3ZY0 - chains B and C of the 4 polymer chains in the assembly; structure by X-ray diffraction, 1.90 A resolution.

== Chain B (and C) ==
Protein: Tumor protein P63
From: Homo sapiens
Notes: fragment: truncated tetramerization domain, residues 304-333; chain C of this document is another copy of the same molecule, construct and numbering; everything in this record applies to it too
UniProtKB: Q9H3D4 (P63_HUMAN); residues 359-388 here correspond to UniProt positions 304-333 (UniProt number = residue number - 55)
Amino-acid sequence (32 residues; each row starts with the number of its first residue):
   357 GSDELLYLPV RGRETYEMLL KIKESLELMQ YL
Unresolved in the structure: 357-360
Modified residues: Mse374 (selenomethionine; parent Met); Mse385 (selenomethionine; parent Met)
Differences from the reference sequence: expression tag (357-358)
From the paper describing this entry:
  - self-association interface (contacts with another copy of this molecule): Leu364

== Chain B / chain C interface ==
Residue-residue contacts (10):
  Ile378(B) - Ile378(C)  hydrophobic
  Ser381(B) - Leu382(C)
  Leu382(B) - Ser381(C)
  Leu382(B) - Leu382(C)  hydrophobic
  Leu382(B) - Mse385(C)
  Mse385(B) - Leu382(C)  hydrophobic
  Mse385(B) - Mse385(C)  hydrophobic
  Mse385(B) - Gln386(C)
  Gln386(B) - Mse385(C)
  Gln386(B) - Leu388(C)
Also at the interface, not in a pair above, chain B (6 interface residues in all): Glu383

== Summary ==
The chain B/chain C interface involves 6 residues from each chain. The paper reports a self-association
interface involving Leu364(B).
Both chains are Tumor protein P63 (Homo sapiens). Entry 3ZY0 (Crystal structure of a truncated variant of the
human p63 tetramerization domain lacking the C-terminal helix) was determined by X-ray diffraction together
with 3ZY1 from the same study.
